Entry 9FDA (electron microscopy, 2.00 A resolution); this record covers chains I and B of the 15 polymer chains in the assembly.

Chain I:
Molecule: Translation initiation factor IF-1
Organism: Escherichia coli
Reference sequence: P69222 (IF1_ECOLI); residue numbers follow UniProt; this construct covers 1-72
Chain sequence (72 residues; numbered 1 to 72; the number before each row is that of its first residue):
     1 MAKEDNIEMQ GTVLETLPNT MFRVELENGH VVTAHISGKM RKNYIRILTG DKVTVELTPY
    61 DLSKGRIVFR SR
Unresolved in the structure: 1, 72

Chain B:
Molecule: 16S rRNA
Organism: Escherichia coli
Sequence (1542 nucleotides; numbered 1 to 1542; the number before each row is that of its first residue):
     1 AAAUUGAAGA GUUUGAUCAU GGCUCAGAUU GAACGCUGGC GGCAGGCCUA ACACAUGCAA
    61 GUCGAACGGU AACAGGAAGA AGCUUGCUUC UUUGCUGACG AGUGGCGGAC GGGUGAGUAA
   121 UGUCUGGGAA ACUGCCUGAU GGAGGGGGAU AACUACUGGA AACGGUAGCU AAUACCGCAU
   181 AACGUCGCAA GACCAAAGAG GGGGACCUUC GGGCCUCUUG CCAUCGGAUG UGCCCAGAUG
   241 GGAUUAGCUA GUAGGUGGGG UAACGGCUCA CCUAGGCGAC GAUCCCUAGC UGGUCUGAGA
   301 GGAUGACCAG CCACACUGGA ACUGAGACAC GGUCCAGACU CCUACGGGAG GCAGCAGUGG
   361 GGAAUAUUGC ACAAUGGGCG CAAGCCUGAU GCAGCCAUGC CGCGUGUAUG AAGAAGCCCU
   421 UCGGGUUGUA AAGUACUUUC AGCGGGGAGG AAGGGAGUAA AGUUAAUACC UUUGCUCAUU
   481 GACGUUACCC GCAGAAGAAG CACCGGCUAA CUCCGUGCCA GCAGCCXCGG UAAUACGGAG
   541 GGUGCAAGCG UUAAUCGGAA UUACUGGGCG UAAAGCGCAC GCAGGCGGUU UGUUAAGUCA
   601 GAUGUGAAAU CCCCGGGCUC AACCUGGGAA CUGCAUCUGA UACUGGCAAG CUUGAGUCUC
   661 GUAGAGGGGG GUAGAAUUCC AGGUGUAGCG GUGAAAUGCG UAGAGAUCUG GAGGAAUACC
   721 GGUGGCGAAG GCGGCCCCCU GGACGAAGAC UGACGCUCAG GUGCGAAAGC GUGGGGAGCA
   781 AACAGGAUUA GAUACCCUGG UAGUCCACGC CGUAAACGAU GUCGACUUGG AGGUUGUGCC
   841 CUUGAGGCGU GGCUUCCGGA GCUAACGCGU UAAGUCGACC GCCUGGGGAG UACGGCCGCA
   901 AGGUUAAAAC UCAAAUGAAU UGACGGGGGC UUGUACACAC CGUGGACCAU GUCGUUUXAC
   961 ACCAUGCAAC GCGAAGAACC UUACCUGGUG UUGACAUCCA AAGAAGUUUU CAGAGAUGAG
  1021 ACUUAACCUU CGGGAACCGG GCGACAGUUA CUGCAUGGCU GUUGUGAGUU CAUGUUGUGA
  1081 ACUGUUGGGU GAAGUCCCGU AACAAGCGUA ACCCGUAUCC GGGGUAACCU GCGGUCCGGC
  1141 CUGGAACUCA AAGGAGACUG CCAGUGAUAA ACUGGAGGAA GGUGGGGAUG ACGUCAAGUC
  1201 AUCAUGGCCC UUACGACCAG GGCUACACAC GUGCUACAAU GGCGCAUACA AAGAGAAGCG
  1261 ACCUCGCGAG AGCAAGCGGA CCUCAUAAAG UGCGUCGUAG UCCGGAUUGG AGUCUGCAAC
  1321 UCGACUCCAU GAAGUCGGAA UCGCUAGUAA UCGUGGAUCA GAAUGCCACG GUGAAUACGU
  1381 UCCCGGGCCU UGUACACACC GCCCGUXACA CCAUGGGAGU GGGUUGCAAA AGAAGUAGGU
  1441 AGCUUAACCU UCGGGAGGGC GCUUACCACU UUGUGAUUCA UGACUGGGGU GAAGUCGUAA
  1501 CAAGGUAACC GUAGGGGAAC CUGCGGUUGG AUCACCUCCU UA
Unresolved in the structure: 80-90, 205-213, 842-844, 930-1389, 1535-1542
Modified positions: PSU (pseudouridine-5'-monophosphate) at position 516, G7M (N7-methyl-guanosine-5'-monophosphate) at position 527, 4OC (4n,o2'-methylcytidine-5'-monophosphate) at position 947, 5MC (5-methylcytidine-5'-monophosphate) at position 958, UR3 (3-methyluridine-5'-monophoshate) at position 1100, 2MG (2N-methylguanosine-5'-monophosphate) at position 1123, MA6 (6N-dimethyladenosine-5'-monophoshate) at position 1126, MA6 (6N-dimethyladenosine-5'-monophoshate) at position 1127, 4OC (4n,o2'-methylcytidine-5'-monophosphate) at position 1402, 5MC (5-methylcytidine-5'-monophosphate) at position 1407, UR3 (3-methyluridine-5'-monophoshate) at position 1498, 2MG (2N-methylguanosine-5'-monophosphate) at position 1516, MA6 (6N-dimethyladenosine-5'-monophoshate) at position 1518, MA6 (6N-dimethyladenosine-5'-monophoshate) at position 1519
Bound ions: K+ site 1: G11, U12, G21, G22; Mg2+ site 1 near G21 (its only coordinating residue here); Mg2+ site 2: C48, G115; Mg2+ site 3: A59, U387; K+ site 2: U62, G104, G105; Mg2+ site 4 near G100 (its only coordinating residue here); K+ site 3: G107, G108, G326; Mg2+ site 5: A109, G331; K+ site 4: C110, G111; Mg2+ site 6 near G111 (its only coordinating residue here); K+ site 5: G115, G117, G289; Mg2+ site 7: A116, G117, G289; 29 more Mg2+ sites not listed; 15 more K+ sites not listed
Small-molecule neighbours: edeine b (EDE): G693, U788, U789, A790, G791, A792, A794, C795, G926, UR3_1498, A1499, G1504, G1505, U1506
Reported in the primary citation:
  - binding site for edeine b: G693, C795, G926, UR3_1498, G1505, U1506

Interface between chain I and chain B:
Contacting residue pairs - 33 pairs, chain I then chain B:
  Lys3(I) with PSU_516(B), hydrogen bond to the phosphate; G517(B), salt bridge to the phosphate; C519(B), hydrogen bond to the base; A520(B), sugar contact
  Asn6(I) with C519(B), sugar contact
  Thr16(I) with G1494(B), sugar contact
  Leu17(I) with C1409(B), sugar contact; G1494(B), sugar contact
  Pro18(I) with A1408(B), base contact; C1409(B), base contact; G1491(B), base contact; G1494(B), sugar contact
  Asn19(I) with G1491(B), sugar contact; A1492(B), sugar contact; A1493(B), sugar contact; G1494(B), hydrogen bond to the phosphate
  Thr20(I) with A1492(B), sugar contact; A1493(B), hydrogen bond to the sugar
  Ile36(I) with A1493(B), base contact
  Ser37(I) with C519(B), phosphate contact
  Gly38(I) with C518(B), sugar contact; C519(B), hydrogen bond to the phosphate; G530(B), base contact
  Lys39(I) with C518(B), phosphate contact; G530(B), hydrogen bond to the sugar; U531(B), salt bridge to the phosphate
  Arg41(I) with A1492(B), hydrogen bond to the sugar
  Lys42(I) with G530(B), hydrogen bond to the base
  Ile45(I) with A1493(B), hydrogen bond to the base
  Arg46(I) with A1493(B), hydrogen bond to the sugar
  Ile47(I) with A1493(B), base contact
  Arg66(I) with C518(B), salt bridge to the phosphate; C519(B), salt bridge to the phosphate
Other interface residues (no listed pair), chain I (21 interface residues in all): Met21, Phe22, Met40, Thr58
Other interface residues (no listed pair), chain B (14 interface residues in all): A1410

Overview:
Chain I and chain B form an interface of 21 and 14 residues respectively, with 10 hydrogen bonds and 4 salt
bridges. Among the polar pairs are Lys3(I)-C519(B), Lys42(I)-G530(B) and Ile45(I)-A1493(B). Chain B binds
edeine b. The paper reports a binding site for edeine b at G693(B), C795(B) and G926(B) among others.
Here chain I is Translation initiation factor IF-1 and chain B is 16S rRNA, both from Escherichia coli. Entry
9FDA (Structure of E. coli 30S-IF1-IF3-mRNA-Edeine complex) was determined by electron microscopy (same
publication as 9FCO, 9FIB and 9G06).
